Entry 4Y5W (X-ray diffraction, 3.10 A resolution); this record covers chains A and C of the 4 polymer chains in the assembly.

Chain A (and C):
Protein: Signal transducer and activator of transcription 6
Source organism: Homo sapiens
Notes: chain C of this document is another copy of the same molecule, construct and numbering; everything in this record applies to it too
Reference sequence: P42226 (STAT6_HUMAN); residue numbers follow UniProt; this construct covers 113-658
Sequence (549 residues; each row starts with the number of its first residue):
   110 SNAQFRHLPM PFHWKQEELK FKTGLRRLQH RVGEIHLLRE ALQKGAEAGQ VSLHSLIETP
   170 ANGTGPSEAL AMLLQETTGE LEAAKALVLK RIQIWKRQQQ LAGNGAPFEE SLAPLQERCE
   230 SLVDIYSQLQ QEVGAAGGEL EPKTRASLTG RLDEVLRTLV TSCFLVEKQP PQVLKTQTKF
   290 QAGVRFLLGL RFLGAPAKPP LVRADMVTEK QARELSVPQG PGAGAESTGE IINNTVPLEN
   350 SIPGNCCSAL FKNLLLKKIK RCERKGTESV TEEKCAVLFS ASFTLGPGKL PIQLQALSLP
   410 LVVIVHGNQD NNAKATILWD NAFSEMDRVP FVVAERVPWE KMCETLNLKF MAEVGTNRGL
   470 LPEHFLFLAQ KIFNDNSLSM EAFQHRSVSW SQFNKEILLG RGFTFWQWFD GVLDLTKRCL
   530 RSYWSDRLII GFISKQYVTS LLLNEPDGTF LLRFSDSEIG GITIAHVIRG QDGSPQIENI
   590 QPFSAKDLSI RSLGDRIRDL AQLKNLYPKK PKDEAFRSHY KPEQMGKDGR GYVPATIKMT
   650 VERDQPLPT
Not modelled in the structure: 110-128, 154-177, 249-252, 304, 324-336, 396-398, 652-658 (chain C: 110-128, 154-176, 247-252, 324-336, 372-377, 396-399, 578-581, 636-637, 652-658)
Differences from the reference sequence: expression tag (110-112)
Modified residues: Y641 (O-phosphotyrosine; PTR)
Swiss-Prot annotation at these positions:
  - modified residue: Y641 (Phosphotyrosine)
  - natural variant: A321 (A321V: Does not affect DNA-binding transcription factor activity), E372 (E372K: In HIES6), E382 (E382Q: In HIES6), D419 (D419A: In HIES6; D419G: In HIES6; D419H: In HIES6; D419N: In HIES6; D419Y: In HIES6), D519 (D519H: In HIES6), K595 (K595R: In HIES6), P643 (P643R: In HIES6)
  - mutagenesis: Y641 (Y641F: Abolishes phosphorylation. Loss of DNA-binding transcription factor activity)
What the authors report for this chain:
  - binding site for the 22-nt DNA strand: K284 to K288, H415, Q418
  - binding site for the 22-nt DNA strand: K367
  - specificity-determining residues: H415
  - specificity-determining residues: N417 (proposed by the authors, not directly observed)
  - conformationally variable residues (domain motion): H415
  - mutagenesis - H415N (Kd 2.2 uM): decreased binding to CS4
  - mutagenesis - H415N (Kd 2.2 uM): decreased binding to IHG
  - mutagenesis - H415N: decreased signaling in response to N4 site DNA
  - mutagenesis - H415A: abolished signaling in response to N4 site DNAs
  - mutagenesis - K288A, K367A/K369A: decreased signaling
  - mutagenesis - K284A, K284D, K288D, K367D/K369D, H415A, Q418A: abolished signaling in response to IL-4
  - disease-associated variants - E372K, E377K, D419A, D419G, D419H: increased signaling (citing earlier work)
  - post-translational modification sites: Y641
  - mutagenesis - H415N (7.5-fold): increased binding to M67
  - mutagenesis - H415N (3.8-fold): increased binding to T1
  - mutagenesis - H415N: increased signaling in response to N3 site DNA
  - mutagenesis - K284A, K284D, K288D, K367D/K369D, H415A, Q418A: abolished binding to CS4
  - mutagenesis - H415A: abolished signaling in response to N3
  - mutagenesis - S407A, S407E: decreased signaling in response to IL-4
  - mutagenesis - S407E: decreased signaling in response to antiviral signaling pathways
  - mutagenesis - S407A, S407E: decreased expression

Interface between chain A and chain C:
Contacting residue pairs (54; chain A residue first):
  K544(A) - Y641(C)
  R562(A) - Y641(C)
  S564(A) - Y641(C)
  D565(A) - Y641(C)
  S566(A) - Y641(C)
  T572(A) - Y641(C)
  E587(A) - V642(C)
  N588(A) - Y641(C)
  N588(A) - V642(C)  hydrogen bond (backbone-backbone)
  I589(A) - Y641(C)
  I589(A) - V642(C)
  I589(A) - A644(C)  hydrophobic
  Q590(A) - Y641(C)
  Q590(A) - V642(C)  hydrogen bond (backbone-backbone)
  Q590(A) - P643(C)
  Q590(A) - A644(C)
  P591(A) - Y641(C)
  I599(A) - I599(C)  hydrophobic
  R639(A) - S566(C)
  R639(A) - E567(C)  salt bridge
  Y641(A) - K544(C)
  Y641(A) - R562(C)
  Y641(A) - S564(C)
  Y641(A) - D565(C)
  Y641(A) - S566(C)
  Y641(A) - T572(C)
  Y641(A) - N588(C)
  Y641(A) - I589(C)
  Y641(A) - P591(C)
  V642(A) - E587(C)
  V642(A) - N588(C)  hydrogen bond (backbone-backbone)
  V642(A) - I589(C)
  V642(A) - Q590(C)  hydrogen bond (backbone-backbone)
  V642(A) - V650(C)  hydrophobic
  P643(A) - Q590(C)
  P643(A) - V650(C)
  A644(A) - I589(C)  hydrophobic
  A644(A) - Q590(C)  hydrogen bond (backbone-side chain)
  A644(A) - M648(C)  hydrophobic
  T645(A) - M648(C)
  T645(A) - T649(C)  hydrogen bond (backbone-backbone)
  I646(A) - K647(C)
  K647(A) - I646(C)
  K647(A) - K647(C)  hydrogen bond (backbone-backbone)
  M648(A) - A644(C)  hydrophobic
  M648(A) - T645(C)
  T649(A) - A644(C)
  T649(A) - T645(C)  hydrogen bond (backbone-backbone)
  T649(A) - K647(C)
  V650(A) - V642(C)  hydrophobic
  V650(A) - P643(C)
  E651(A) - M634(C)
  E651(A) - V642(C)
  E651(A) - P643(C)
Interface residues without a listed pair, chain A (25 interface residues in all): E567
Interface residues without a listed pair, chain C (27 interface residues in all): F563, R605, E632

In short:
25 residues of chain A face 27 of chain C across their interface; the contacts include 8 hydrogen bonds and 1
salt bridge. Among the polar pairs are R639(A)-E567(C), A644(A)-Q590(C) and N588(A)-V642(C). The paper reports
a binding site for the 22-nt DNA strand at K284(A), H415(A) and Q418(A) among others; K284A, K284D and K288D
of chain A, among others, abolish signaling in response to IL-4; 16 substitutions were tested in all.
Both chains are Signal transducer and activator of transcription 6 (Homo sapiens). Entry 4Y5W (Transcription
factor-DNA complex) was determined by X-ray diffraction together with 5D39 and 4Y5U from the same study.
